Entry 9CWV (electron microscopy, 2.42 A resolution); this record covers chains D and F of the 18 polymer chains in the assembly.

== Chain D (and F) ==
Molecule: Gag
Organism: Human immunodeficiency virus type 1 group M subtype B (isolate HXB2)
Notes: fragment: CA-SP1 domains; chain F of this document is another copy of the same molecule, construct and numbering; everything in this record applies to it too
UniProt: P04591 (GAG_HV1H2); residues 12-242 here correspond to UniProt positions 144-374 (UniProt number = residue number + 132)
Amino-acid sequence (231 residues; numbered 12 to 242; the number before each row is that of its first residue):
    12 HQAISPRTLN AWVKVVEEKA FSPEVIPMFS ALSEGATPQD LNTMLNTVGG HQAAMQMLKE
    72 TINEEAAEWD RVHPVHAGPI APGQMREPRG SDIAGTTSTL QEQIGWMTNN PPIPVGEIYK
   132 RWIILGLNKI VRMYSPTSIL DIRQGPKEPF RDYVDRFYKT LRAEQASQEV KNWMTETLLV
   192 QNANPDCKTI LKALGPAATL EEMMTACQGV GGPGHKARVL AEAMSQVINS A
Differences from the reference sequence: engineered mutation Ile239 (Thr371 in P04591)
Residues lining bound ligands: inositol hexakisphosphate (IHP): Lys158, Gly222, Lys227
Swiss-Prot annotation at these positions:
  - region: Asn57 to Gln95 (Interaction with host PPIA/CYPA and NUP153), Pro85 to Pro93 (PPIA/CYPA-binding loop)
  - site: Leu231, Ala232 (Cleavage)
  - modified residue: Ser16 (Phosphoserine)
What the authors report for this chain:
  - self-association interface (contacts with another copy of this molecule); pairs are residue here / residue on that copy: Asn57-Glu79 (hydrogen bond), Arg82-Thr54 (hydrogen bond), Met144-Arg173 (backbone contact), Gln219-Asn193 (hydrogen bond), Ile135, Val181
  - binding site for inositol hexakisphosphate: Lys158, Lys227

== Interface between chain D and chain F ==
Residue-residue contacts (22):
  Gln13(D) - Trp80(F)
  Gln13(D) - Ile124(F)
  Arg18(D) - Glu76(F)  salt bridge
  Arg18(D) - Glu79(F)
  Thr19(D) - Arg132(F)
  Ala22(D) - Leu136(F)  hydrophobic
  Val26(D) - Asn139(F)
  Glu29(D) - Arg143(F)
  Lys30(D) - Asn139(F)
  Glu35(D) - Pro34(F)
  Pro38(D) - Pro38(F)  hydrophobic
  Met39(D) - Ile135(F)  hydrophobic
  Met39(D) - Asn139(F)
  Ala42(D) - Ser41(F)
  Ala42(D) - Arg132(F)
  Ala42(D) - Ile135(F)  hydrophobic
  Leu43(D) - Arg132(F)
  Leu43(D) - Leu136(F)  hydrophobic
  Glu45(D) - Glu128(F)
  Glu45(D) - Lys131(F)
  Glu45(D) - Arg132(F)  hydrogen bond (backbone-side chain)
  Gly46(D) - Glu128(F)
Interface residues without a listed pair, chain F (18 interface residues in all): Ile37, Glu75, Pro125, Ile129

== Overview ==
14 residues of chain D and 18 residues of chain F are in contact, with 1 hydrogen bond and 1 salt bridge.
Polar contacts include Arg18(D)-Glu76(F) and Glu45(D)-Arg132(F). Chain D binds inositol hexakisphosphate. The
paper reports a binding site for inositol hexakisphosphate at Lys158(D) and Lys227(D); a self-association
interface involving Asn57(D), Arg82(D) and Ile135(D) among others.
Both chains are Gag (Human immunodeficiency virus type 1 group M subtype B (isolate HXB2)). Entry 9CWV (Gag
CA-SP1 immature lattice from intact enveloped virus-like particles) was determined by electron microscopy
(same publication as 9D6C, 9D6D, 9D6E, 9D88 and 9DWD).
